PDB entry 6SUF | electron microscopy, 3.40 A resolution | chains C and F of the 6 polymer chains in the assembly

== Chain C ==
Protein: TcdA1
From: Photorhabdus luminescens
UniProtKB: Q9RN43 (Q9RN43_PHOLU); residue numbers follow UniProt; this construct covers 1-2516
Chain sequence (2516 residues; each row starts with the number of its first residue):
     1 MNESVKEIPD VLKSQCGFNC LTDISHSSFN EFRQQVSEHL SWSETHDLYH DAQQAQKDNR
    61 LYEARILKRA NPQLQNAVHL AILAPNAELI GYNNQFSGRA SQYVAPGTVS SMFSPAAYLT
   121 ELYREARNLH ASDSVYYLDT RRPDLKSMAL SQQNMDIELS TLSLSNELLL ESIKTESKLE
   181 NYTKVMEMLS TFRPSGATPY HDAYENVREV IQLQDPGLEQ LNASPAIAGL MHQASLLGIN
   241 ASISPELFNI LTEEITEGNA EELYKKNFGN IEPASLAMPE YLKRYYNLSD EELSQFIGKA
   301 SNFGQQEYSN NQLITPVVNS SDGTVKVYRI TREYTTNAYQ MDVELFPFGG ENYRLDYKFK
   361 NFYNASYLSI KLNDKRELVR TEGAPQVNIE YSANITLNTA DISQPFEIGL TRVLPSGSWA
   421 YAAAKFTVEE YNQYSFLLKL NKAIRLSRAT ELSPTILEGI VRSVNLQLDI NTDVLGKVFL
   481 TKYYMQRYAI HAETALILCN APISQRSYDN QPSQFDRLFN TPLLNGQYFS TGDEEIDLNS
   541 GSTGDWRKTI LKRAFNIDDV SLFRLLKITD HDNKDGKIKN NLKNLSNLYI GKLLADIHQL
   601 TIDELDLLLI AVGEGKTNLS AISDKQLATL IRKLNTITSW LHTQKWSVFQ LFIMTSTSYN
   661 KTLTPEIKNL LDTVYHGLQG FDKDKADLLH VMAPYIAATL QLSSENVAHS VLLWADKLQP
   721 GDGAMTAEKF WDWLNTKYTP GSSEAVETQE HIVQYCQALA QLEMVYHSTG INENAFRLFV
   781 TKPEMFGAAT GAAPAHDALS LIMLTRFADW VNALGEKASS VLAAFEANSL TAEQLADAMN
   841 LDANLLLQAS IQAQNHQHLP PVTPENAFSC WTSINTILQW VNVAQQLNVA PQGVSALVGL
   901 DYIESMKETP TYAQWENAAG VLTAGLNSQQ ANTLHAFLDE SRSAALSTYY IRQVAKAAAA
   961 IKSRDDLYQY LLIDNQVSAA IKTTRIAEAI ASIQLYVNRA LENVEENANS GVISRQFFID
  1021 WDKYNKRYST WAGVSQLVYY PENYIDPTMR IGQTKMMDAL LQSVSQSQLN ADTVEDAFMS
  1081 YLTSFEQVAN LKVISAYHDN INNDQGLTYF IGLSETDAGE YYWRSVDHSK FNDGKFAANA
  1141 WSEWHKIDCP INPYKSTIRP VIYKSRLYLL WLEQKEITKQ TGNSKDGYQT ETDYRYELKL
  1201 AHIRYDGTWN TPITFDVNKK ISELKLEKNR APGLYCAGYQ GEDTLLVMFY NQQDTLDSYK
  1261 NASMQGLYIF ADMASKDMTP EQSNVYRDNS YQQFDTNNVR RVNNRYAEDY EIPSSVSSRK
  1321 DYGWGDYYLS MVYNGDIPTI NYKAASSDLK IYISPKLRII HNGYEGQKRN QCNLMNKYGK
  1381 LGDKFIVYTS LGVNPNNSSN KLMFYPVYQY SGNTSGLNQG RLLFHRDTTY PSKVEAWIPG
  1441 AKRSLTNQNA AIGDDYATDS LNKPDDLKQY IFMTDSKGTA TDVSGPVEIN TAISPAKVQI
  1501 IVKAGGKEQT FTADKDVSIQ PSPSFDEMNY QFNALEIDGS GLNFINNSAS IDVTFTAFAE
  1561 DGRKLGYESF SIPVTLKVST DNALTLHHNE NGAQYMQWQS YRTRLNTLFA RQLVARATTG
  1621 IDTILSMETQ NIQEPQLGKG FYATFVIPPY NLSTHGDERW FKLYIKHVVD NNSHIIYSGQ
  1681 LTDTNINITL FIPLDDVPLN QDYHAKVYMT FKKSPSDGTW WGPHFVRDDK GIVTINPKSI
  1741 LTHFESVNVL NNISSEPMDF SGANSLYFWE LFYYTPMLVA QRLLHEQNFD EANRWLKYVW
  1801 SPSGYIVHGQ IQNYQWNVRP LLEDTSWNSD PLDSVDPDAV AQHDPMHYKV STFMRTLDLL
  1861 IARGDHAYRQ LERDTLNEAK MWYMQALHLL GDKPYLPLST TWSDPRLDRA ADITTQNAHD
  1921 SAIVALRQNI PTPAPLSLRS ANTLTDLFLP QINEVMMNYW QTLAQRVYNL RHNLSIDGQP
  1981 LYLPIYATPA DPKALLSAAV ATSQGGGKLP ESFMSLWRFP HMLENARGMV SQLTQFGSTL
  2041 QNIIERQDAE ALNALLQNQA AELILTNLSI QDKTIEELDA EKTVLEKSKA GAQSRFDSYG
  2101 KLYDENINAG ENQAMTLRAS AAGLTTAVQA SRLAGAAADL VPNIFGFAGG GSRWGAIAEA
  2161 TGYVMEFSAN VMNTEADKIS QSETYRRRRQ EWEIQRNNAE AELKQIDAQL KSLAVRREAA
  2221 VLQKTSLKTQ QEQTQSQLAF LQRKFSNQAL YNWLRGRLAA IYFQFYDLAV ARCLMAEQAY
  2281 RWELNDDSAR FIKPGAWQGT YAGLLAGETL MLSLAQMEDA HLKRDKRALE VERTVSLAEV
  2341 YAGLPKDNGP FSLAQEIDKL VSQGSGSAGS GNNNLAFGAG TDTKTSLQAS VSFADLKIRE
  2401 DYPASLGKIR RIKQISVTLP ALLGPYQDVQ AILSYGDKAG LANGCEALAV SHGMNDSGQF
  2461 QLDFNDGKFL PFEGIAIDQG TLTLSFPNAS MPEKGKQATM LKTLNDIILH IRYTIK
Disordered / not traced: 1-88, 1382-1491, 1917-1942
Differences from the reference sequence: conflict E904 (Gln in Q9RN43)

== Chain F ==
Protein: TcdB2, TccC3
From: Photorhabdus luminescens
UniProtKB: chimeric construct of Q8GF99, Q8GF97: residues 1-1474 from Q8GF99 (Q8GF99_PHOLU) positions 1-1474 (same numbers); residues 1480-2439 from Q8GF97 positions 1-960 (UniProt number = residue number - 1479)
Chain sequence (2439 residues; row label = number of the first residue in the row):
     1 MQNSQDFSIT ELSLPKGGGA ITGMGEALTP TGPDGMAALS LPLPISAGRG YAPAFTLNYN
    61 SGAGNSPFGL GWDCNVMTIR RRTHFGVPHY DETDTFLGPE GEVLVVADQP RDESTLQGIN
   121 LGATFTVTGY RSRLESHFSR LEYWQPKTTG KTDFWLIYSP DGQVHLLGKS PQARISNPSQ
   181 TTQTAQWLLE ASVSSRGEQI YYQYRAEDDT GCEADEITHH LQATAQRYLH IVYYGNRTAS
   241 ETLPGLDGSA PSQADWLFYL VFDYGERSNN LKTPPAFSTT GSWLCRQDRF SRYEYGFEIR
   301 TRRLCRQVLM YHHLQALDSK ITEHNGPTLV SRLILNYDES AIASTLVFVR RVGHEQDGNV
   361 VTLPPLELAY QDFSPRHHAH WQPMDVLANF NAIQRWQLVD LKGEGLPGLL YQDKGAWWYR
   421 SAQRLGEIGS DAVTWEKMQP LSVIPSLQSN ASLVDINGDG QLDWVITGPG LRGYHSQRPD
   481 GSWTRFTPLN ALPVEYTHPR AQLADLMGAG LSDLVLIGPK SVRLYANTRD GFAKGKDVVQ
   541 SGEITLPVPG ADPRKLVAFS DVLGSGQAHL VEVSATKVTC WPNLGRGRFG QPITLPGFSQ
   601 PATEFNPAQV YLADLDGSGP TDLIYVHTNR LDIFLNKSGN GFAEPVTLRF PEGLRFDHTC
   661 QLQMADVQGL GVASLILSVP HMSPHHWRCD LTNMKPWLLN EMNNNMGVHH TLRYRSSSQF
   721 WLDEKAAALT TGQTPVCYLP FPIHTLWQTE TEDEISGNKL VTTLRYARGA WDGREREFRG
   781 FGYVEQTDSH QLAQGNAPER TPPALTKNWY ATGLPVIDNA LSTEYWRDDQ AFAGFSPRFT
   841 TWQDNKDVPL TPEDDNSRYW FNRALKGQLL RSELYGLDDS TNKHVPYTVT EFRSQVRRLQ
   901 HTDSRYPVLW SSVVESRNYH YERIASDPQC SQNITLSSDR FGQPLKQLSV QYPRRQQPAI
   961 NLYPDTLPDK LLANSYDDQQ RQLRLTYQQS SWHHLTNNTV RVLGLPDSTR SDIFTYGAEN
  1021 VPAGGLNLEL LSDKNSLIAD DKPREYLGQQ KTAYTDGQNT TPLQTPTRQA LIAFTETTVF
  1081 NQSTLSAFNG SIPSDKLSTT LEQAGYQQTN YLFPRTGEDK VWVAHHGYTD YGTAAQFWRP
  1141 QKQSNTQLTG KITLIWDANY CVVVQTRDAA GLTTSAKYDW RFLTPVQLTD INDNQHLITL
  1201 DALGRPITLR FWGTENGKMT GYSSPEKASF SPPSDVNAAI ELKKPLPVAQ CQVYAPESWM
  1261 PVLSQKTFNR LAEQDWQKLY NARIITEDGR ICTLAYRRWV QSQKAIPQLI SLLNNGPRLP
  1321 PHSLTLTTDR YDHDPEQQIR QQVVFSDGFG RLLQAAARHE AGMARQRNED GSLIINVQHT
  1381 ENRWAVTGRT EYDNKGQPIR TYQPYFLNDW RYVSNDSARQ EKEAYADTHV YDPIGREIKV
  1441 ITAKGWFRRT LFTPWFTVNE DENDTAAEVK KVKMPGSRPM KNIDPKLYQK TPTVSVYDNR
  1501 GLIIRNIDFH RTTANGDPDT RITRHQYDIH GHLNQSIDPR LYEAKQTNNT IKPNFLWQYD
  1561 LTGNPLCTES IDAGRTVTLN DIEGRPLLTV TATGVIQTRQ YETSSLPGRL LSVAEQTPEE
  1621 KTSRITERLI WAGNTEAEKD HNLAGQCVRH YDTAGVTRLE SLSLTGTVLS QSSQLLIDTQ
  1681 EANWTGDNET VWQNMLADDI YTTLSTFDAT GALLTQTDAK GNIQRLAYDV AGQLNGSWLT
  1741 LKGQTEQVII KSLTYSAAGQ KLREEHGNDV ITEYSYEPET QRLIGIKTRR PSDTKVLQDL
  1801 RYEYDPVGNV ISIRNDAEAT RFWHNQKVMP ENTYTYDSLY QLISATGREM ANIGQQSHQF
  1861 PSPALPSDNN TYTNYTRTYT YDRGGNLTKI QHSSPATQNN YTTNITVSNR SNRAVLSTLT
  1921 EDPAQVDALF DAGGHQNTLI SGQNLNWNTR GELQQVTLVK RDKGANDDRE WYRYSGDGRR
  1981 MLKINEQQAS NNAQTQRVTY LPNLELRLTQ NSTATTEDLQ VITVGEAGRA QVRVLHWESG
  2041 KPEDIDNNQL RYSYDNLIGS SQLELDSEGQ IISEEEYYPY GGTALWAARN QTEASYKTIR
  2101 YSGKERDATG LYYYGYRYYQ PWIGRWLSSD PAGTIDGLNL YRMVRNNPVT LLDPDGLMPT
  2161 IAERIAALKK NKVTDSAPSP ANATNVAINI RPPVAPKPSL PKASTSSQPT THPIGAANIK
  2221 PTTSGSSIVA PLSPVGNKST SEISLPESAQ SSSSSTTSTN LQKKSFTLYR ADNRSFEEMQ
  2281 SKFPEGFKAW TPLDTKMARQ FASIFIGQKD TSNLPKETVK NISTWGAKPK LKDLSNYIKY
  2341 TKDKSTVWVS TAINTEAGGQ SSGAPLHKID MDLYEFAIDG QKLNPLPEGR TKNMVPSLLL
  2401 DTPQIETSSI IALNHGPVND AEISFLTTIP LKNVKPHKR
Disordered / not traced: 1472-1481, 2158-2439
Differences from the reference sequence: conflict E543 (Asp in Q8GF99); linker (1475-1479)
What the authors report for this chain:
  - mutagenesis - P680A: unchanged catalytic activity

== Chain C / chain F interface ==
Pairs across the interface (22; chain C residue first):
  L702(C) - Q1274(F)
  T2418(C) - D413(F)
  P2420(C) - D413(F)
  P2420(C) - W418(F)  hydrophobic
  L2422(C) - A388(F)
  L2422(C) - N389(F)
  L2422(C) - M438(F)  hydrophobic
  L2423(C) - N389(F)
  L2423(C) - Q394(F)  hydrogen bond (backbone-side chain)
  G2424(C) - N389(F)  hydrogen bond (backbone-side chain)
  G2424(C) - N391(F)
  G2424(C) - Q394(F)
  P2425(C) - N391(F)
  P2425(C) - I393(F)  hydrophobic
  P2425(C) - Q394(F)
  Y2426(C) - P680(F)
  Y2426(C) - M682(F)
  Q2427(C) - M682(F)  hydrogen bond (side chain-backbone)
  Q2427(C) - S683(F)
  N2505(C) - W418(F)
  N2505(C) - K437(F)  hydrogen bond
  N2505(C) - M438(F)  hydrogen bond
Interface residues without a listed pair, chain C (14 interface residues in all): A2421, M2454, N2455, H2510
Interface residues without a listed pair, chain F (17 interface residues in all): W396, K414, T659, P684

== In short ==
14 residues of chain C face 17 of chain F across their interface; the contacts include 5 hydrogen bonds. Among
the polar pairs are L2423(C)-Q394(F), G2424(C)-N389(F) and Q2427(C)-M682(F). The paper reports that P680A of
chain F leaves catalytic activity unchanged.
Chain C is TcdA1 and chain F is TcdB2, TccC3, both from Photorhabdus luminescens; the structure, Structure of
Photorhabdus luminescens Tc holotoxin pore, was determined by electron microscopy, deposited together with
6SUE.
